PDB entry 6UDJ | electron microscopy, 2.50 A resolution | chains A and P of the 18 polymer chains in the assembly

== Chain A ==
Name: 10-1074 Fab Heavy Chain
Organism: Homo sapiens
UniProt: S6B2B6 (S6B2B6_HUMAN); residues 109-219 here correspond to UniProt positions 141-251 (UniProt number = residue number + 32)
Chain sequence (238 residues; row label = number of the first residue in the row; a row labelled like 82A-82C holds insertion residues (82A, then the next letters in order)):
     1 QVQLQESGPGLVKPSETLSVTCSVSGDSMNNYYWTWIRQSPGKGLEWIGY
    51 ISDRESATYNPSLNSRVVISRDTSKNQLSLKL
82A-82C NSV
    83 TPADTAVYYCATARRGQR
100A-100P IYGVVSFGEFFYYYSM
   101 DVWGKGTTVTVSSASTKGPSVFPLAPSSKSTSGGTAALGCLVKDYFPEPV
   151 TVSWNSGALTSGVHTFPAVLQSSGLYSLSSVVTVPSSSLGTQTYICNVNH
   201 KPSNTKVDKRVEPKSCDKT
Disordered / not traced: 115-219
Cystine bridges: Cys22-Cys92

== Chain P ==
Name: Envelope glycoprotein gp120
Organism: Human immunodeficiency virus 1
UniProt: Q2N0S6 (Q2N0S6_9HIV1); the construct lacks a stretch of the UniProt sequence and is renumbered around it, so the offset changes along the chain: 33-135 = UniProt 32-134; 144-185 = UniProt 135-176; 188-309 = UniProt 187-308; 312-321 = UniProt 309-318; 2 more segments
Chain sequence (479 residues; numbered 33 to 513 plus 11 insertion-coded residues; 13 numbers in that range are skipped by the numbering (no residue carries them; nothing is unmodelled there); the number before each row is that of its first residue; a row labelled like 185A-185J holds insertion residues (185A, then the next letters in order)):
    33 NLWVTVYYGVPVWKDAETTLFCASDAKAYETEKHNVWATHACVPTDPNPQ
    83 EIHLENVTEEFNMWKNNMVEQMHTDIISLWDQSLKPCVKLTPLCVTLQCT
   133 NVT
   144 NNITDDMRGELKNCSFNMTTELRDKKQKVYSLFYRLDVVQIN
185A-185J ENQGNRSNNS
   188 NKEYRLINCNTSAITQACPKVSFEPIPIHYCAPAGFAILKCKDKKFNGTG
   238 PCPSVSTVQCTHGIKPVVSTQLLLNGSLAEEEVMIRSENITNNAKNILVQ
   288 FNTPVQINCTRPNNNTRKSIRI
   312 GPGQAFYATG
  321A D
   322 IIGDIRQAHCNVSKATWNETLGKVVKQLRKHFGNNTIIRFANSSGGDLEV
   372 TTHSFNCGGEFFYCNTSGLFNSTWIS
   399 NTSVQGSNSTGSNDSITLPCRIKQIINMWQRIGQAMYAPPIQGVIRCVSN
   449 ITGLILTRDGGSTNSTTETFRPGGGDMRDNWRSELYKYKVVKIEPLGVAP
   499 TRCKRRVVGRRRRRR
Disordered / not traced: 33, 58-64, 79-81, 144-151, 185A-185J, 399-410, 505-513
Cystine bridges: Cys54-Cys74, Cys119-Cys205, Cys126-Cys196, Cys131-Cys157, Cys218-Cys247, Cys228-Cys239, Cys296-Cys331, Cys378-Cys445, Cys385-Cys418
Covalent attachments: N-acetylglucosamine (NAG) linked to Asn88, Asn133, Asn156, Asn160, Asn234, Asn262, Asn295, Asn301, Asn339, Asn355, Asn363, Asn386, Asn392, Asn448; glycan linked to Asn197, Asn276, Asn332
Differences from the reference sequence: conflict Asn332 (Thr330 in Q2N0S6), Cys501 (Ala498 in Q2N0S6); expression tag (509-513)
From the paper describing this entry:
  - mutagenesis - A316E (3.2-fold): decreased binding to 1-18 Fab Heavy Chain
  - post-translational modification sites: Asn197, Asn276

== Interface between chain A and chain P ==
Residue-residue contacts - 10 pairs, chain A then chain P:
  Tyr100B(A) - Asp325(P)
  Tyr100B(A) - Ile326(P)
  Tyr100B(A) - Arg327(P)
  Gly100C(A) - Arg327(P)
  Phe100G(A) - Gln328(P)
  Phe100G(A) - His330(P)
  Phe100G(A) - Thr415(P)
  Phe100G(A) - Pro417(P)  hydrophobic
  Glu100I(A) - Arg327(P)  salt bridge
  Glu100I(A) - Gln328(P)  hydrogen bond (side chain-backbone)
Interface residues without a listed pair, chain A (5 interface residues in all): Val100D

== Summary ==
The interface between chain A and chain P involves 5 residues on one side and 7 on the other, with 1 hydrogen
bond and 1 salt bridge. Among the polar pairs are Glu100I(A)-Arg327(P) and Glu100I(A)-Gln328(P). From the
paper: A316E of chain P reduces binding to 1-18 Fab Heavy Chain; modification sites Asn197(P) and Asn276(P).
Chain A is 10-1074 Fab Heavy Chain (Homo sapiens) and chain P is Envelope glycoprotein gp120 (Human
immunodeficiency virus 1); the structure, HIV-1 bNAb 1-18 in complex with BG505 SOSIP.664 and 10-1074, was
determined by electron microscopy (same publication as 6UDK).
